PDB entry 7YMG | X-ray diffraction, 1.40 A resolution | chain A

Chain A:
Name: Bromodomain-containing protein 4
From: Homo sapiens
Notes: fragment: bromodomain 1
UniProt: O60885 (BRD4_HUMAN); numbering as in UniProt (aligned over 44-168)
Sequence (127 residues; row label = number of the first residue in the row):
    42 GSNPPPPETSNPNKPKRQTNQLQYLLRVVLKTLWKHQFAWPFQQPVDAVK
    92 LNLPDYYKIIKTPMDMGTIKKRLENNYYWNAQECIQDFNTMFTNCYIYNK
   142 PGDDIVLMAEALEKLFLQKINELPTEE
Unresolved in the structure: 42-43, 167-168
Sequence notes: expression tag (42-43)
Bound ions: Na+: Tyr65, Lys160, Glu163
Ligand contacts: JHO ((2S)-2-[(3-ethyl-[1,2,4]triazolo[4,3-b]pyridazin-6-yl)amino]-3-(1H-indol-3-yl)propan-1-ol): Trp81, Pro82, Phe83, Val87, Leu92, Leu94, Tyr97, Cys136, Tyr139, Asn140, Asp145, Ile146, Met149
What the authors report for this chain:
  - binding site for JHO: Trp81, Val87, Leu94, Tyr139, Asn140, Asp145, Ile146

Overview:
Ligands of chain A: compound JHO. The Na+ site is built by Tyr65, Lys160 and Glu163. The paper reports a
binding site for JHO at Trp81, Val87 and Leu94 among others.
Chain A is Bromodomain-containing protein 4 (Homo sapiens); the structure, Crystal structure of BRD4
bromodomain 1 (BD1) in complex with
2-({3-ethyl-[1,2,4]triazolo[4,3-b]pyridazin-6-yl}amino)-3-(1H-indol-3-yl)propan-1-ol, was determined by X-ray
diffraction (same publication as 7YQ9, 8GPZ and 8GQ0).
